Entry 7KME (X-ray diffraction, 2.10 A resolution); this record covers chains L and H of the 4 polymer chains in the assembly.

Chain L:
Name: Thrombin L-chain
From: Homo sapiens
Notes: EC 3.4.21.5
UniProtKB: P00734 (THRB_HUMAN); residues 1-14 here correspond to UniProt positions 336-349 (UniProt number = residue number + 335)
Chain sequence (36 residues; each row starts with the number of its first residue; a row labelled like 14A-14N holds insertion residues (14A, then the next letters in order)):
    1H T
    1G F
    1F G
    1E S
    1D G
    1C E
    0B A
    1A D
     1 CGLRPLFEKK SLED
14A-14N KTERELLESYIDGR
Unresolved in the structure: 1H, 1G, 1F, 1E, 1D, 1C, 0B, 14K-14N
UniProt features mapped onto this chain:
  - site: Arg14N (Cleavage)

Chain H:
Name: Thrombin H-chain
From: Homo sapiens
Notes: EC 3.4.21.5
UniProtKB: P00734 (THRB_HUMAN); the construct lacks a stretch of the UniProt sequence and is renumbered around it, so the offset changes along the chain: 16-36 = UniProt 364-384; 37-60 = UniProt 386-409; 61-77 = UniProt 419-435; 78-97 = UniProt 437-456; 7 more segments
Chain sequence (259 residues; numbered 16 to 247 plus 30 insertion-coded residues; 3 numbers in that range are skipped by the numbering (no residue carries them; nothing is unmodelled there); the number before each row is that of its first residue; a row labelled like 60A-60I holds insertion residues (60A, then the next letters in order)):
    16 IVEGSDAEIG MSPWQVMLFR K
   36A S
    37 PQELLCGASL ISDRWVLTAA HCLL
60A-60I YPPWDKNFT
    61 ENDLLVRIGK HSRTRYE
   77A R
    78 NIEKISMLEK IYIHPRYNWR
   97A E
    98 NLDRDIALMK LKKPVAFSDY IHPVCLPDRE TA
129A-129C ASL
   130 LQAGYKGRVT GWGNLKET
147A-147G WTANVGK
   150 GQPSVLQVVN LPIVERPVCK DSTRIRITDN MFCAG
  184A Y
   185 KP
186A-186D DEGK
   187 RGDACEGDSG GPFVMKSP
204A-204B FN
   205 NRWYQMGIVS WGE
   219 GCD
  221A R
   222 DGKYGFYTHV FRLKKWIQKV IDQFGE
Unresolved in the structure: 147A-147G
Cystine bridges: Cys42-Cys58, Cys168-Cys182, Cys191-Cys220
Ion coordination: Na+ site 1: Lys169, Thr172; Na+ site 2: Arg221A, Lys224
UniProt features mapped onto this chain:
  - region: Ala183 to Val200 (High affinity receptor-binding region which is also known as the TP508 peptide)
  - active site (Charge relay system): His57, Asp102, Ser195
  - glycosylation: Asn60G (N-linked (GlcNAc...) (complex) asparagine)

How chain L and chain H interact:
Contacting residue pairs (55):
  Cys1(L) - Pro120(H)
  Cys1(L) - Val121(H)
  Cys1(L) - Cys122(H)  disulfide
  Cys1(L) - Arg206(H)  hydrogen bond (backbone-side chain)
  Asp1A(L) - His119(H)  hydrogen bond (backbone-side chain)
  Asp1A(L) - Arg206(H)
  Gly2(L) - Pro120(H)  hydrogen bond (backbone-backbone)
  Gly2(L) - Cys122(H)
  Gly2(L) - Arg206(H)
  Gly2(L) - Trp207(H)  hydrogen bond (backbone-backbone)
  Leu3(L) - His119(H)  hydrogen bond (backbone-side chain)
  Leu3(L) - Asn205(H)
  Leu3(L) - Arg206(H)
  Arg4(L) - Gly25(H)
  Arg4(L) - Met26(H)  hydrogen bond (side chain-backbone)
  Arg4(L) - Pro28(H)
  Arg4(L) - Trp29(H)
  Arg4(L) - Arg137(H)
  Arg4(L) - Trp207(H)
  Pro5(L) - Ser115(H)
  Pro5(L) - Asp116(H)
  Pro5(L) - His119(H)
  Leu6(L) - Asp116(H)
  Phe7(L) - Ile24(H)
  Phe7(L) - Gly25(H)
  Phe7(L) - Met26(H)  hydrophobic
  Glu8(L) - Lys202(H)  salt bridge
  Glu8(L) - Asn205(H)
  Glu8(L) - Trp207(H)  hydrogen bond
  Lys9(L) - His119(H)  hydrogen bond
  Asp14(L) - Glu23(H)
  Asp14(L) - Met26(H)
  Asp14(L) - Arg137(H)  salt bridge
  Asp14(L) - Trp207(H)
  Lys14A(L) - Glu23(H)  hydrogen bond (backbone-side chain)
  Thr14B(L) - Arg137(H)  hydrogen bond
  Thr14B(L) - Asn159(H)  hydrogen bond
  Glu14C(L) - Arg137(H)
  Glu14C(L) - Lys202(H)  salt bridge
  Glu14E(L) - Lys135(H)  salt bridge
  Glu14E(L) - Asn159(H)  hydrogen bond
  Glu14E(L) - Tyr184A(H)
  Leu14F(L) - Lys135(H)
  Leu14F(L) - Arg137(H)
  Leu14F(L) - Asn159(H)
  Leu14F(L) - Trp207(H)  hydrophobic
  Leu14G(L) - Lys202(H)
  Ser14I(L) - Gly133(H)
  Ser14I(L) - Tyr134(H)
  Ser14I(L) - Lys135(H)  hydrogen bond (side chain-backbone)
  Tyr14J(L) - Tyr134(H)  hydrophobic
  Tyr14J(L) - Lys135(H)  hydrogen bond (side chain-backbone)
  Tyr14J(L) - Met201(H)
  Tyr14J(L) - Lys202(H)  hydrogen bond (side chain-backbone)
  Tyr14J(L) - Pro204(H)  hydrophobic
Other interface residues (no listed pair), chain H (27 interface residues in all): Tyr117, Leu129C, Gly136
Inter-chain disulfides: Cys1(L)-Cys122(H)

Overview:
19 residues of chain L and 27 residues of chain H are in contact, with 1 disulfide bond, 15 hydrogen bonds and
4 salt bridges. Among the polar pairs are Glu8(L)-Lys202(H), Glu14E(L)-Lys135(H) and Asp14(L)-Arg137(H).
Curated annotation (UniProt) lists 3 active-site residues on chain H.
Here chain L is Thrombin L-chain and chain H is Thrombin H-chain, both from Homo sapiens. Entry 7KME (Crystal
structure of human alpha-thrombin inhibited with SEL2711) was determined by X-ray diffraction (same
publication as 8KME).
